7OGU - chains BBB and CCC of the 3 polymer chains in the assembly; structure by X-ray diffraction, 2.87 A resolution.

# Chain BBB
Molecule: Somatic embryogenesis receptor kinase 1
Source organism: Arabidopsis thaliana
Notes: EC 2.7.10.1, 2.7.11.1
Reference sequence: Q94AG2 (SERK1_ARATH); numbering as in UniProt (aligned over 24-211)
Sequence (203 residues; row label = number of the first residue in the row):
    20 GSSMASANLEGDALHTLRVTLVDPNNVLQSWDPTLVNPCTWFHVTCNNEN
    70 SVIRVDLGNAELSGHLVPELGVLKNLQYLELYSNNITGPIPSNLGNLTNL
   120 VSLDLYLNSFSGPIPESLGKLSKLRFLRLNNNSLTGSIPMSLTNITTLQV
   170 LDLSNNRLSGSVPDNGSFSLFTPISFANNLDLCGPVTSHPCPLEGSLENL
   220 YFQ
Unresolved in the structure: 20-26, 212-222
Differences from the reference sequence: expression tag (20-23, 212-222)
Disulfide bonds: C58-C65, C202-C210
Covalently attached groups: N-acetylglucosamine (NAG) linked to N104, N150, N184
Metal / ion sites: Na+: C58, W60, V63

# Chain CCC
Molecule: CLAVATA3/ESR (CLE)-related protein 9
Source organism: Arabidopsis thaliana
Reference sequence: Q9FZE4 (CLE9_ARATH); residue numbers follow UniProt; this construct covers 109-120
Sequence (12 residues; each row starts with the number of its first residue):
   109 RLVPSGPNPLHN
Modified positions: P112 (4-hydroxyproline; HYP); P115 (4-hydroxyproline; HYP)
From the paper describing this entry:
  - mutagenesis - N116S (2-fold): increased binding to HSL1-SERK1 complex
  - mutagenesis - N116S: increased binding to isolated HSL1 ectodomain
  - specificity-determining residues: N116

# Interface between chain BBB and chain CCC
Contacting residue pairs - 7 pairs, chain BBB then chain CCC:
  D51(BBB) - H119(CCC)  salt bridge
  T53(BBB) - P117(CCC)
  T53(BBB) - L118(CCC)
  T53(BBB) - H119(CCC)  hydrogen bond
  L54(BBB) - H119(CCC)
  L54(BBB) - N120(CCC)
  V55(BBB) - H119(CCC)  hydrogen bond (backbone-backbone)
Also at the interface, not in a pair above, chain BBB (5 interface residues in all): T59

# In short
5 residues of chain BBB face 4 of chain CCC across their interface; the contacts include 2 hydrogen bonds and
1 salt bridge. Polar contacts include D51(BBB)-H119(CCC), T53(BBB)-H119(CCC) and V55(BBB)-H119(CCC).
N-acetylglucosamine is covalently linked to N104(BBB), N150(BBB) and N184(BBB). From the paper: N116S of chain
CCC increases binding to HSL1-SERK1 complex; the specificity determinant N116(CCC).
Here chain BBB is Somatic embryogenesis receptor kinase 1 and chain CCC is CLAVATA3/ESR (CLE)-related protein
9, both from Arabidopsis thaliana. Entry 7OGU (Plant peptide hormone receptor complex H1C9S1) was determined
by X-ray diffraction, deposited together with 7ODK, 7ODV, 7OGO, 7OGQ and 7OGZ.
